6VRS - chains A and D of the 4 polymer chains in the assembly; structure by electron microscopy, 2.70 A resolution.

== Chain A (and D) ==
Protein: xylose isomerase
Source organism: Streptomyces rubiginosus
Notes: EC 5.3.1.5; chain D of this document is another copy of the same molecule, construct and numbering; everything in this record applies to it too
Reference sequence: P24300 (XYLA_STRRU); residue numbers follow UniProt; this construct covers 1-388
Sequence (388 residues; row label = number of the first residue in the row):
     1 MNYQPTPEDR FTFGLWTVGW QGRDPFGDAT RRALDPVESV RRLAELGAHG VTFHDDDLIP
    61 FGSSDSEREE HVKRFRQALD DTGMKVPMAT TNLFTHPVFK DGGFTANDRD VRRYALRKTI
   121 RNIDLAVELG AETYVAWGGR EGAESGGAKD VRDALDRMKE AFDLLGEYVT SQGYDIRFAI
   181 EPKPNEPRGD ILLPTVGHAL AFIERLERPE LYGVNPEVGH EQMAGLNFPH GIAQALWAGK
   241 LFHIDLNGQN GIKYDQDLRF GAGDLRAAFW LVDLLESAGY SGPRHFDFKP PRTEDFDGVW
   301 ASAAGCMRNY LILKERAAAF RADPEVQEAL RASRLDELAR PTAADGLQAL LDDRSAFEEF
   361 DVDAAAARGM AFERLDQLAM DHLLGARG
Disordered / not traced: 1
Bound ions: Mn2+ site 1: Glu181, Glu217, Asp245, Asp287; Mn2+ site 2: Glu217, His220, Asp255, Asp257
Swiss-Prot annotation at these positions:
  - active site: His54, Asp57
  - binding site (Mg(2+)): Glu181, Glu217, His220, Asp245, Asp255, Asp257, Asp287

== How chain A and chain D interact ==
Residue-residue contacts - 210 pairs, chain A then chain D:
  Pro97(A) - Ala366(D)
  Val98(A) - Val362(D)
  Val98(A) - Ala365(D)  hydrophobic
  Val98(A) - Ala366(D)
  Lys100(A) - Ala365(D)
  Lys100(A) - Ala366(D)  hydrogen bond (side chain-backbone)
  Lys100(A) - Arg368(D)  hydrogen bond (side chain-backbone)
  Asp101(A) - Met370(D)
  Asp101(A) - Phe372(D)
  Thr105(A) - Leu338(D)
  Asn107(A) - Ser333(D)  hydrogen bond (side chain-backbone)
  Asn107(A) - Arg334(D)
  Asn107(A) - Leu335(D)
  Asn107(A) - Glu337(D)
  Asn107(A) - Leu338(D)  hydrogen bond (backbone-backbone)
  Asn107(A) - Met370(D)
  Asn107(A) - Phe372(D)
  Asp108(A) - Arg334(D)  salt bridge
  Asp108(A) - Glu337(D)
  Asp108(A) - Arg368(D)  salt bridge
  Asp108(A) - Met370(D)
  Arg109(A) - Glu337(D)  hydrogen bond (backbone-side chain)
  Arg109(A) - Pro341(D)  hydrogen bond (side chain-backbone)
  Arg109(A) - Thr342(D)
  Asp110(A) - Phe360(D)
  Asp110(A) - Arg368(D)  salt bridge
  Arg112(A) - Glu337(D)  hydrogen bond (side chain-backbone)
  Arg112(A) - Leu338(D)
  Arg112(A) - Arg340(D)  hydrogen bond (side chain-backbone)
  Arg112(A) - Thr342(D)  hydrogen bond
  Arg113(A) - Thr342(D)  hydrogen bond (side chain-backbone)
  Arg113(A) - Ala343(D)
  Arg113(A) - Asp345(D)  salt bridge
  Arg113(A) - Leu350(D)
  Arg113(A) - Asp353(D)  salt bridge
  Tyr114(A) - Ala356(D)
  Tyr114(A) - Phe357(D)  hydrophobic
  Tyr114(A) - Phe360(D)  hydrophobic
  Tyr114(A) - Val362(D)
  Leu116(A) - Thr342(D)
  Leu116(A) - Leu350(D)  hydrophobic
  Arg117(A) - Leu350(D)  hydrogen bond (side chain-backbone)
  Arg117(A) - Leu351(D)  hydrogen bond (side chain-backbone)
  Arg117(A) - Asp353(D)  hydrogen bond (side chain-backbone)
  Arg117(A) - Ala356(D)
  Arg117(A) - Phe357(D)
  Arg117(A) - Glu358(D)  salt bridge
  Lys118(A) - Phe357(D)
  Ile120(A) - Leu351(D)  hydrophobic
  Arg121(A) - Phe357(D)
  Ser145(A) - Asp376(D)
  Gly146(A) - Trp270(D)
  Gly147(A) - Trp270(D)
  Gly147(A) - Leu335(D)
  Gly147(A) - Leu375(D)
  Ala148(A) - Leu335(D)
  Ala148(A) - Phe372(D)
  Lys149(A) - Leu338(D)
  Asp150(A) - Leu335(D)
  Asp150(A) - Leu338(D)
  Val151(A) - His230(D)
  Val151(A) - Ala233(D)  hydrophobic
  Arg152(A) - Ala233(D)
  Arg152(A) - Leu236(D)
  Arg152(A) - Trp237(D)
  Arg152(A) - Leu274(D)
  Arg152(A) - Ala278(D)
  Asp153(A) - Leu338(D)
  Asp153(A) - Ala339(D)
  Leu155(A) - Gln234(D)
  Leu155(A) - Trp237(D)
  Asp156(A) - Trp237(D)  hydrogen bond
  Arg157(A) - Leu338(D)  hydrogen bond (side chain-backbone)
  Arg157(A) - Ala339(D)
  Arg157(A) - Arg340(D)
  Arg157(A) - Pro341(D)
  Arg157(A) - Thr342(D)
  Lys159(A) - Trp237(D)
  Glu160(A) - Pro341(D)
  Glu160(A) - Thr342(D)  hydrogen bond (side chain-backbone)
  Glu160(A) - Ala343(D)  hydrogen bond (side chain-backbone)
  Glu160(A) - Ala344(D)
  Leu164(A) - Ala343(D)  hydrophobic
  Leu164(A) - Leu347(D)
  Glu167(A) - Leu347(D)
  Tyr168(A) - Leu347(D)  hydrophobic
  Asp190(A) - Asn227(D)  hydrogen bond
  Asp190(A) - His230(D)
  Leu192(A) - His230(D)
  Leu193(A) - Gln234(D)
  Pro194(A) - Leu226(D)  hydrophobic
  Thr195(A) - Thr195(D)
  Thr195(A) - His198(D)
  Gly197(A) - Gly197(D)
  Gly197(A) - His198(D)  hydrogen bond (backbone-side chain)
  Gly197(A) - Ala201(D)
  His198(A) - Thr195(D)
  His198(A) - Gly197(D)  hydrogen bond (side chain-backbone)
  His198(A) - Leu226(D)
  His198(A) - Gln234(D)  hydrogen bond (backbone-side chain)
  Leu200(A) - Ala201(D)  hydrophobic
  Ala201(A) - Gly197(D)
  Ala201(A) - Leu200(D)  hydrophobic
  Ala201(A) - Ala201(D)
  Ala201(A) - Gln234(D)
  Phe202(A) - Gln234(D)
  Phe202(A) - Trp237(D)  hydrophobic
  Glu204(A) - Glu204(D)
  Arg205(A) - Trp237(D)  hydrogen bond (side chain-backbone)
  Arg205(A) - Ala238(D)
  Ala224(A) - Ala224(D)
  Leu226(A) - Pro194(D)  hydrophobic
  Leu226(A) - His198(D)
  Asn227(A) - Asp190(D)  hydrogen bond
  His230(A) - Val151(D)
  His230(A) - Asp190(D)
  His230(A) - Leu192(D)
  Ala233(A) - Val151(D)  hydrophobic
  Ala233(A) - Arg152(D)
  Gln234(A) - Leu155(D)
  Gln234(A) - Leu193(D)
  Gln234(A) - His198(D)  hydrogen bond (side chain-backbone)
  Gln234(A) - Ala201(D)
  Gln234(A) - Phe202(D)
  Leu236(A) - Arg152(D)
  Trp237(A) - Arg152(D)
  Trp237(A) - Leu155(D)
  Trp237(A) - Asp156(D)  hydrogen bond
  Trp237(A) - Lys159(D)
  Trp237(A) - Phe202(D)  hydrophobic
  Trp237(A) - Arg205(D)  hydrogen bond (backbone-side chain)
  Ala238(A) - Arg205(D)
  Ile252(A) - Ile252(D)  hydrophobic
  Trp270(A) - Gly146(D)
  Trp270(A) - Gly147(D)
  Leu274(A) - Arg152(D)
  Ala278(A) - Arg152(D)
  Ser333(A) - Asn107(D)  hydrogen bond (backbone-side chain)
  Arg334(A) - Asn107(D)
  Arg334(A) - Asp108(D)  salt bridge
  Leu335(A) - Asn107(D)
  Leu335(A) - Gly147(D)
  Leu335(A) - Ala148(D)
  Leu335(A) - Asp150(D)
  Glu337(A) - Asn107(D)
  Glu337(A) - Asp108(D)
  Glu337(A) - Arg109(D)  hydrogen bond (side chain-backbone)
  Glu337(A) - Arg112(D)  hydrogen bond (backbone-side chain)
  Leu338(A) - Thr105(D)
  Leu338(A) - Asn107(D)  hydrogen bond (backbone-backbone)
  Leu338(A) - Arg112(D)
  Leu338(A) - Lys149(D)
  Leu338(A) - Asp150(D)
  Leu338(A) - Asp153(D)
  Leu338(A) - Arg157(D)  hydrogen bond (backbone-side chain)
  Ala339(A) - Asp153(D)
  Ala339(A) - Arg157(D)
  Arg340(A) - Arg112(D)  hydrogen bond (backbone-side chain)
  Arg340(A) - Arg157(D)
  Pro341(A) - Arg109(D)  hydrogen bond (backbone-side chain)
  Pro341(A) - Arg157(D)
  Pro341(A) - Glu160(D)
  Thr342(A) - Arg109(D)
  Thr342(A) - Arg112(D)  hydrogen bond
  Thr342(A) - Arg113(D)  hydrogen bond (backbone-side chain)
  Thr342(A) - Leu116(D)
  Thr342(A) - Arg157(D)
  Thr342(A) - Glu160(D)  hydrogen bond (backbone-side chain)
  Ala343(A) - Arg113(D)
  Ala343(A) - Glu160(D)  hydrogen bond (backbone-side chain)
  Ala343(A) - Leu164(D)  hydrophobic
  Ala344(A) - Glu160(D)
  Asp345(A) - Arg113(D)  salt bridge
  Leu347(A) - Leu164(D)
  Leu347(A) - Glu167(D)
  Leu347(A) - Tyr168(D)  hydrophobic
  Leu350(A) - Arg113(D)
  Leu350(A) - Leu116(D)  hydrophobic
  Leu350(A) - Arg117(D)  hydrogen bond (backbone-side chain)
  Leu351(A) - Arg117(D)  hydrogen bond (backbone-side chain)
  Leu351(A) - Ile120(D)  hydrophobic
  Asp353(A) - Arg113(D)  salt bridge
  Asp353(A) - Arg117(D)  hydrogen bond (backbone-side chain)
  Ala356(A) - Tyr114(D)
  Ala356(A) - Arg117(D)
  Phe357(A) - Tyr114(D)  hydrophobic
  Phe357(A) - Arg117(D)
  Phe357(A) - Lys118(D)
  Phe357(A) - Arg121(D)
  Glu358(A) - Arg117(D)  salt bridge
  Phe360(A) - Asp110(D)
  Phe360(A) - Tyr114(D)  hydrophobic
  Val362(A) - Val98(D)
  Val362(A) - Tyr114(D)
  Ala365(A) - Val98(D)  hydrophobic
  Ala365(A) - Lys100(D)
  Ala366(A) - Pro97(D)
  Ala366(A) - Val98(D)
  Ala366(A) - Lys100(D)  hydrogen bond (backbone-side chain)
  Arg368(A) - Lys100(D)  hydrogen bond (backbone-side chain)
  Arg368(A) - Asp108(D)  salt bridge
  Arg368(A) - Asp110(D)  salt bridge
  Met370(A) - Asp101(D)
  Met370(A) - Asn107(D)
  Met370(A) - Asp108(D)
  Phe372(A) - Asp101(D)
  Phe372(A) - Asn107(D)
  Phe372(A) - Ala148(D)
  Leu375(A) - Gly147(D)
  Asp376(A) - Ser145(D)
Interface residues without a listed pair, chain A (103 interface residues in all): His96, Ala106, Val111, Ala143, Ala154, Ser171, Pro184, Arg188, Val196, Gly225, Ser277, Leu330, Gly346, Ala349, Asp363, Gly369
Interface residues without a listed pair, chain D (103 interface residues in all): His96, Ala106, Val111, Ala143, Ala154, Ser171, Pro184, Arg188, Val196, Gly225, Ser277, Leu330, Gly346, Ala349, Asp363, Gly369

== In short ==
Chain A and chain D each contribute 103 residues to their interface; the contacts include 42 hydrogen bonds
and 12 salt bridges. Among the polar pairs are Asp108(A)-Arg334(D), Asp108(A)-Arg368(D) and
Asp110(A)-Arg368(D). From UniProt: active-site residues His54(A) and Asp57(A) and 7 Mg2+-binding residues on
chain A.
Chain A and chain D are both xylose isomerase (Streptomyces rubiginosus); the structure, Single particle
reconstruction of glucose isomerase from Streptomyces rubiginosus based on data acquired in the presence ...,
was determined by electron microscopy (same publication as 6VSA and 6VSC).
